PDB entry 3MV7 | X-ray diffraction, 2.00 A resolution | chains A and D of the 5 polymer chains in the assembly

# Chain A
Protein: HLA class I histocompatibility antigen, B-35 alpha chain
From: Homo sapiens
Notes: fragment: Extracellular domain
UniProt: P30685 (1B35_HUMAN); residues 1-276 here correspond to UniProt positions 25-300 (UniProt number = residue number + 24)
Sequence (276 residues; row label = number of the first residue in the row):
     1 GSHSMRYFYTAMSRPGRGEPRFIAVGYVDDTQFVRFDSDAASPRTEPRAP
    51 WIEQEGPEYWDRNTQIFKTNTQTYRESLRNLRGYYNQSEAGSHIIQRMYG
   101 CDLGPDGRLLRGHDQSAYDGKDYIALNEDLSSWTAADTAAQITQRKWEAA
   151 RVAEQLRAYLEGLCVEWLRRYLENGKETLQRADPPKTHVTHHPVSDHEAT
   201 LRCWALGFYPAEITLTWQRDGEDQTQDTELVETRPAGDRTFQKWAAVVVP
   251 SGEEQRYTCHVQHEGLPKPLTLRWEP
Disulfide bonds: Cys101-Cys164, Cys203-Cys259
Reported in the primary citation:
  - conformationally variable residues (side-chain flip): Asp61, Arg62, Gln65, Gln72, Arg151, Gln155
  - contacts within the chain: Arg62-Gln65 (hydrogen bond), Asp61-Gln65

# Chain D
Protein: alpha chain of the TK3 TCR
From: Homo sapiens
Sequence (200 residues; numbered 3 to 218; 16 numbers in that range are skipped by the numbering (no residue carries them; nothing is unmodelled there); the number before each row is that of its first residue):
     3 QVTQSPEALRLQEGESSSLNCSYTVSGLRG
    39 LFWYRQDPGKGPEFLFTLYSAGE
    66 EKEKE
    78 RLKATLT
     0 K
    85 KESFLHITAPKPEDSATYLCAVQDLGTSGSRLTFGEGTQLTVNPNIQNPD
   135 PAVYQLRDSKSSDKSVCLFTDFDSQTNVSQSKDSDVYITDKCVLDMRSMD
   185 FKSNSAVAWSNKSDFACANAFNNSIIPEDTFFPS
Disulfide bonds: Cys23-Cys104, Cys151-Cys201
Reported in the primary citation:
  - contacts within the chain: Arg31-Gln107, Arg31-Leu109, Ser112-Arg115 (hydrogen bond)

# How chain A and chain D interact
Contacting residue pairs (11; chain A residue first):
  Arg62(A) - Ser28(D)
  Gln65(A) - Ser112(D)
  Ile66(A) - Gly110(D)
  Ile66(A) - Ser112(D)
  Thr69(A) - Ser112(D)
  Arg151(A) - Tyr57(D)
  Gln155(A) - Arg31(D)  hydrogen bond
  Gln155(A) - Leu109(D)
  Tyr159(A) - Leu109(D)
  Leu163(A) - Ser28(D)
  Leu163(A) - Leu109(D)  hydrophobic
Interface residues without a listed pair, chain A (10 interface residues in all): Ala158, Glu166
Interface residues without a listed pair, chain D (7 interface residues in all): Gly29
Interface features reported in the paper:
  - specific contacts: Arg151(A)-Tyr57(D), Arg31(D)-Gln155(A) (hydrogen bond), Leu109(D)-Gln155(A), Leu109(D)-Tyr159(A) (backbone contact), Leu109(D)-Leu163(A), Ser112(D)-Gln65(A) (backbone contact), Ser112(D)-Ile66(A) (backbone contact), Ser112(D)-Thr69(A) (backbone contact), Ser112(D)-Asn70(A) (water-mediated contact)

# Overview
Chain A and chain D form an interface of 10 and 7 residues respectively, with 1 hydrogen bond. Its one
hydrogen-bonded contact is Gln155(A)-Arg31(D). The paper describes contacts between Arg151(A) and Tyr57(D),
Leu109(D) and Gln155(A) and Leu109(D) and Leu163(A); a hydrogen bond between Arg31(D) and Gln155(A); backbone
contacts between Leu109(D) and Tyr159(A), Ser112(D) and Gln65(A) and Ser112(D) and Ile66(A) among others. The
paper reports conformational variability at Asp61(A), Arg62(A) and Gln65(A) among others; contacts within the
chain involving Arg62(A), Gln65(A) and Arg31(D) among others.
Here chain A is HLA class I histocompatibility antigen, B-35 alpha chain and chain D is alpha chain of the TK3
TCR, both from Homo sapiens. Entry 3MV7 (Crystal Structure of the TK3 TCR in complex with HLA-B*3501/HPVG) was
determined by X-ray diffraction, deposited together with 3MV8 and 3MV9.
